Entry 8HJ1 (electron microscopy, 3.27 A resolution); this record covers chains A and R of the 5 polymer chains in the assembly.

[Chain A]
Protein: Guanine nucleotide-binding protein G(s) subunit alpha isoforms short
From: Homo sapiens
UniProt: P63092 (GNAS2_HUMAN); residue numbers follow UniProt; this construct covers 5-63, 204-394
Chain sequence (259 residues; row label = number of the first residue in the row; note: 131 numbers in that range are skipped by the numbering (no residue carries them; nothing is unmodelled there)):
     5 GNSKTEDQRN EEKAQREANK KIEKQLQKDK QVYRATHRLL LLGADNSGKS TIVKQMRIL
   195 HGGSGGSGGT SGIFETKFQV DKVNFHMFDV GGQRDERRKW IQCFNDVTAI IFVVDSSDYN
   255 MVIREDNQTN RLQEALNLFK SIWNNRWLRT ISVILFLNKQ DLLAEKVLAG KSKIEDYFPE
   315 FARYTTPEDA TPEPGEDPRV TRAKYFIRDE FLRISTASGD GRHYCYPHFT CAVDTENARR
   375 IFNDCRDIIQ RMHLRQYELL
Unresolved in the structure: 5-8, 195-200, 255-264
Construct notes: engineered mutation Asp-49 (Gly in P63092), Asn-50 (Glu in P63092), Asp-249 (Ala in P63092), Asp-252 (Ser in P63092), Ala-372 (Ile in P63092), Ile-375 (Val in P63092); linker (196-203)

[Chain R]
Protein: Probable G-protein coupled receptor 21
From: Homo sapiens
UniProt: Q99679 (GPR21_HUMAN); numbering as in UniProt (aligned over 1-349)
Chain sequence (349 residues; row label = number of the first residue in the row):
     1 MNSTLDGNQS SHPFCLLAFG YLETVNFCLL EVLIIVFLTV LIISGNIIVI FVFHCAPLLN
    61 HHTTSYFIQT MAYADLFVGV SCVVPSLSLL HHPLPVEESL TCQIFGFVVS VLKSVSMASL
   121 ACISIDRYIA ITKPLTYNTL VTPWRLRLCI FLIWLYSTLV FLPSFFHWGK PGYHGDVFQW
   181 CAESWHTDSY FTLFIVMMLY APAALIVCFT YFNIFRICQQ HTKDISERQA RFSSQSGETG
   241 EVQACPDKRY AMVLFRITSV FYILWLPYII YFLLESSTGH SNRFASFLTT WLAISNSFCN
   301 CVIYSLSNSV FQRGLKRLSG AMCTSCASQT TANDPYTVRS KGPLNGCHI
Unresolved in the structure: 1-25, 235-250, 325-349
UniProt features mapped onto this chain:
  - glycosylation (N-linked (GlcNAc...) asparagine): Asn-2, Asn-8
Disulfides: Cys-102/Cys-181
Reported in the primary citation:
  - mutagenesis - K170E, C181A: decreased signaling in response to Gs
  - mutagenesis - S86T/V109I/V177I/Q179E/R283P: unchanged signaling
  - mutagenesis - P246A: decreased signaling
  - mutagenesis - K170E, C181A: decreased signaling in response to G15

[Interface between chain A and chain R]
Pairs across the interface - 43 pairs, chain A then chain R:
  Lys-34(A) with His-61(R)
  Gln-35(A) with Asn-138(R)
  His-41(A) with Leu-135(R)
  Val-217(A) with Leu-135(R), hydrophobic
  Pro-321(A) with Arg-231(R)
  Arg-342(A) with Arg-231(R)
  Asp-343(A) with Phe-232(R)
  Leu-346(A) with Arg-228(R); Phe-232(R), hydrophobic
  Thr-350(A) with Arg-228(R); Gln-229(R), hydrogen bond (backbone-side chain); Phe-232(R)
  Tyr-358(A) with Ile-225(R)
  Cys-359(A) with Arg-228(R), hydrogen bond (backbone-side chain)
  Pro-361(A) with Arg-228(R)
  Phe-376(A) with Leu-135(R), hydrophobic
  Arg-380(A) with Pro-134(R); Leu-135(R)
  Asp-381(A) with His-221(R)
  Ile-383(A) with Pro-134(R); Leu-135(R), hydrophobic
  Gln-384(A) with Ile-131(R), hydrogen bond (side chain-backbone); Pro-134(R); Ile-217(R); His-221(R), hydrogen bond
  Arg-385(A) with His-221(R); Ile-225(R)
  His-387(A) with Ala-130(R), hydrogen bond (side chain-backbone); Ile-131(R); Pro-134(R); Tyr-137(R)
  Leu-388(A) with Ile-131(R); Cys-218(R), hydrophobic; His-221(R)
  Tyr-391(A) with Arg-127(R); Tyr-211(R); Ile-214(R), hydrophobic; Met-252(R); Val-253(R)
  Glu-392(A) with Ala-251(R); Asn-308(R)
  Leu-393(A) with Cys-218(R), hydrophobic; Met-252(R)
Interface residues without a listed pair, chain A (29 interface residues in all): Arg-38, Ala-39, Glu-322, Arg-347, Cys-379, Gln-390
Interface residues without a listed pair, chain R (27 interface residues in all): Thr-132, Thr-136, Thr-139, Leu-254, Phe-255

[In short]
29 residues of chain A face 27 of chain R across their interface; the contacts include 5 hydrogen bonds. Polar
contacts include Thr-350(A)/Gln-229(R), Cys-359(A)/Arg-228(R) and Gln-384(A)/Ile-131(R). From the paper: K170E
and C181A of chain R reduce signaling in response to Gs; K170E and C181A of chain R reduce signaling in
response to G15.
Chain A is Guanine nucleotide-binding protein G(s) subunit alpha isoforms short and chain R is Probable
G-protein coupled receptor 21, both from Homo sapiens; the structure, GPR21(wt) and Gs complex, was determined
by electron microscopy, deposited together with 8HIX, 8HJ0 and 8HJ2.
